2GAT - chains C and A of the 3 polymer chains in the assembly; structure by solution NMR.

# Chain C
Molecule: 16-nt DNA strand
Sequence (16 nucleotides; numbered 117 to 132; the number before each row is that of its first residue):
   117 AATGTTTATC TGCAAC

# Chain A
Name: Erythroid transcription factor gata-1
Organism: Gallus gallus
Notes: fragment: c-terminal domain
Reference sequence: P17678 (GATA1_CHICK); residues 1-66 here correspond to UniProt positions 158-223 (UniProt number = residue number + 157)
Sequence (66 residues; numbered 1 to 66; the number before each row is that of its first residue):
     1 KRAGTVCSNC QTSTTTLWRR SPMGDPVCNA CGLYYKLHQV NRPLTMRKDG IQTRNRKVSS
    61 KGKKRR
Metal / ion sites: Zn2+: Cys7, Cys10, Cys28, Cys31
UniProt features mapped onto this chain:
  - zinc finger: Cys7 to Cys31 (GATA-type 2)
  - modified residue (N6-acetyllysine): Lys1, Lys57, Lys61, Lys63

# How chain C and chain A interact
Contacting residue pairs - 24 pairs, chain C then chain A:
  DT121(C) - His38(A)  phosphate contact
  DT122(C) - Tyr34(A)  phosphate contact
  DT122(C) - Leu37(A)  phosphate contact
  DT122(C) - His38(A)  phosphate contact
  DT122(C) - Arg42(A)  phosphate contact
  DT122(C) - Met46(A)  phosphate contact
  DT123(C) - Ala30(A)  phosphate contact
  DT123(C) - Leu33(A)  base contact
  DT123(C) - Tyr34(A)  phosphate contact
  DT123(C) - Arg42(A)  phosphate contact
  DT123(C) - Met46(A)  phosphate contact
  DT123(C) - Gln52(A)  phosphate contact
  DA124(C) - Thr16(A)  phosphate contact
  DA124(C) - Asn29(A)  base contact
  DA124(C) - Leu33(A)  base contact
  DA124(C) - Ile51(A)  phosphate contact
  DA124(C) - Gln52(A)  sugar contact
  DA124(C) - Thr53(A)  phosphate contact
  DT125(C) - Thr16(A)  base contact
  DT125(C) - Asn29(A)  base contact
  DT125(C) - Thr53(A)  phosphate contact
  DT125(C) - Arg56(A)  phosphate contact
  DC126(C) - Arg56(A)  phosphate contact
  DT127(C) - Lys61(A)  sugar contact
Interface residues without a listed pair, chain A (15 interface residues in all): Arg54

# Summary
7 residues of chain C and 15 residues of chain A are in contact. The Zn2+ site is built by Cys7(A), Cys10(A),
Cys28(A) and Cys31(A).
Here chain C is a 16-nt DNA strand and chain A is Erythroid transcription factor gata-1 (Gallus gallus). Entry
2GAT (Solution structure of the C-terminal domain of chicken gata-1 bound to DNA, NMR, regularized mean
structure) was determined by solution NMR, deposited together with 3GAT.
